Entry 5C2F (X-ray diffraction, 1.86 A resolution); this record covers chain A.

[Chain A]
Molecule: Gene 2 protein
From: Enterobacteria phage Sf6
Notes: fragment: nuclease domain
UniProt: Q716H3 (Q716H3_BPSFV); residue numbers follow UniProt; this construct covers 213-470
Chain sequence (278 residues; row label = number of the first residue in the row):
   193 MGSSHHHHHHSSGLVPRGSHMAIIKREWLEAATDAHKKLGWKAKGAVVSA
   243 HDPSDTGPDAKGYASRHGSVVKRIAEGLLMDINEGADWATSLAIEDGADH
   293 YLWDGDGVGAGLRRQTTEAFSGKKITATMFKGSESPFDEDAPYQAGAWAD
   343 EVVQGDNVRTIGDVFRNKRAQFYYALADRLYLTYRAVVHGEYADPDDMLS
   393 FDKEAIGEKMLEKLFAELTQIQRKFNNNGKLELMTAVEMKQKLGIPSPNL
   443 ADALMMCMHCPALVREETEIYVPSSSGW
Unresolved in the structure: 193-212, 338-349, 455-470
Sequence notes: expression tag (193-212); engineered mutation Ala428 (Lys in Q716H3)
Ion coordination: Mn2+ site 1: Asp244, Asp296 (together with beta-thujaplicinol); Mn2+ site 2: Asp244, Asn441 (together with beta-thujaplicinol)
Residues lining bound ligands: beta-thujaplicinol (JTH; 2,7-dihydroxy-4-(propan-2-yl)cyclohepta-2,4,6-trien-1-one): Asp244, Pro245, Asp251, Asp296, Ala428, Val429, Lys432, Ser439, Asn441, Asp444
From the paper describing this entry:
  - Mn2+ coordination: Asp244, Asp296, Asn441
  - binding site for beta-thujaplicinol: Val429, Ser439
  - Mn2+ coordination through a water molecule: Pro245, Ala252, Asp444
  - conformationally variable residues (side-chain flip): Asp244, Asp444

[Summary]
Chain A binds beta-thujaplicinol. The Mn2+ site 1 is built by Asp244 and Asp296. Asp244 and Asn441 form the
Mn2+ site 2. From the paper: a binding site for beta-thujaplicinol at Val429 and Ser439; Mn2+ coordination by
Asp244, Asp296 and Asn441.
Chain A is Gene 2 protein (Enterobacteria phage Sf6); the structure, K428A mutant nuclease domain of the large
terminase subunit gp2 of bacterial virus Sf6 with Manganese ..., was determined by X-ray diffraction (same
publication as 5C10, 5C12, 5C15 and 5C2D).
